Entry 6U8G (X-ray diffraction, 2.60 A resolution); this record covers chains A and E.

[Chain A]
Molecule: Bromodomain-containing protein 4
Organism: Homo sapiens
UniProt: O60885 (BRD4_HUMAN); residues 42-168 here = UniProt positions 42-168
Chain sequence (146 residues; row label = number of the first residue in the row):
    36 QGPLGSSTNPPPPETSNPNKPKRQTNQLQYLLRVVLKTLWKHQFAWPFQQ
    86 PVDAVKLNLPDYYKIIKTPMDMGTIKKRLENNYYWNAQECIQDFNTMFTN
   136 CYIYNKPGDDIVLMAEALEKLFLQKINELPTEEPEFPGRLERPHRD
Unresolved in the structure: 36-41, 168-181
Sequence notes: expression tag (36-41, 169-181)
Curated features (UniProtKB/Swiss-Prot):
  - site: N140 (Acetylated histone binding)
  - cross-link: K99 (Glycyl lysine isopeptide (Lys-Gly) (interchain with G-Cter in SUMO2))
  - natural variant: D145 (D145G: Found in a patient with a neurodevelopmental syndrome; uncertain significance)
  - mutagenesis: N140 (N140A: Abolishes binding to acetylated histones)

[Chain E]
Molecule: cyclic peptide 3.1_2_AcK7toA
Chain sequence (16 residues; numbered 0 to 15; the number before each row is that of its first residue; numbering starts at 0):
     0 XWKTIKGATWRTKQCX
Modified positions: ACE (acetyl group) at position 0, NH2 (amino group) at position 15; K5, K12 (N(6)-acetyllysine; ALY)
Glycans and other covalent adducts: covalent link ACE_0-C14

[Interface between chain A and chain E]
Residue-residue contacts - 26 pairs, chain A then chain E:
  F83(A) with K12(E)
  V87(A) with K12(E)
  L92(A) with K12(E)
  L94(A) with R10(E); T11(E); K12(E)
  D96(A) with W9(E); R10(E)
  I100(A) with W9(E), hydrophobic
  C136(A) with K12(E)
  Y137(A) with K2(E), hydrogen bond (backbone-side chain)
  I138(A) with K2(E), hydrogen bond (backbone-side chain); I4(E); W9(E)
  Y139(A) with K2(E); W9(E), hydrogen bond (backbone-side chain); R10(E), hydrogen bond (side chain-backbone); T11(E)
  N140(A) with K2(E), hydrogen bond (backbone-side chain); T11(E); K12(E), hydrogen bond (side chain-backbone)
  K141(A) with W1(E), hydrogen bond (side chain-backbone)
  D144(A) with T11(E), hydrogen bond; Q13(E)
  D145(A) with Q13(E)
  I146(A) with K12(E)
Interface residues without a listed pair, chain A (18 interface residues in all): P82, N93, Y97

[In short]
18 residues of chain A face 8 of chain E across their interface; the contacts include 8 hydrogen bonds. Polar
pairs include Y137(A)-K2(E), I138(A)-K2(E) and Y139(A)-W9(E). From UniProt: one mutagenesis site on chain A.
Chain A is Bromodomain-containing protein 4 (Homo sapiens) and chain E is cyclic peptide 3.1_2_AcK7toA; the
structure, BRD4-BD2 in complex with the cyclic peptide 3.1_2_AcK7toA, was determined by X-ray diffraction,
deposited together with 6U4A, 6U61, 6U6K, 6U6L, 6U71, 6U72 and 8 further entries.
